PDB entry 5E18 | X-ray diffraction, 3.30 A resolution | chains D and G of the 9 polymer chains in the assembly

# Chain D
Protein: DNA-directed RNA polymerase subunit beta'
Source organism: Thermus thermophilus (strain HB8 / ATCC 27634 / DSM 579)
Notes: EC 2.7.7.6
Reference sequence: Q8RQE8 (RPOC_THET8); numbering as in UniProt (aligned over 1-1524)
Sequence (1524 residues; numbered 1 to 1524; the number before each row is that of its first residue):
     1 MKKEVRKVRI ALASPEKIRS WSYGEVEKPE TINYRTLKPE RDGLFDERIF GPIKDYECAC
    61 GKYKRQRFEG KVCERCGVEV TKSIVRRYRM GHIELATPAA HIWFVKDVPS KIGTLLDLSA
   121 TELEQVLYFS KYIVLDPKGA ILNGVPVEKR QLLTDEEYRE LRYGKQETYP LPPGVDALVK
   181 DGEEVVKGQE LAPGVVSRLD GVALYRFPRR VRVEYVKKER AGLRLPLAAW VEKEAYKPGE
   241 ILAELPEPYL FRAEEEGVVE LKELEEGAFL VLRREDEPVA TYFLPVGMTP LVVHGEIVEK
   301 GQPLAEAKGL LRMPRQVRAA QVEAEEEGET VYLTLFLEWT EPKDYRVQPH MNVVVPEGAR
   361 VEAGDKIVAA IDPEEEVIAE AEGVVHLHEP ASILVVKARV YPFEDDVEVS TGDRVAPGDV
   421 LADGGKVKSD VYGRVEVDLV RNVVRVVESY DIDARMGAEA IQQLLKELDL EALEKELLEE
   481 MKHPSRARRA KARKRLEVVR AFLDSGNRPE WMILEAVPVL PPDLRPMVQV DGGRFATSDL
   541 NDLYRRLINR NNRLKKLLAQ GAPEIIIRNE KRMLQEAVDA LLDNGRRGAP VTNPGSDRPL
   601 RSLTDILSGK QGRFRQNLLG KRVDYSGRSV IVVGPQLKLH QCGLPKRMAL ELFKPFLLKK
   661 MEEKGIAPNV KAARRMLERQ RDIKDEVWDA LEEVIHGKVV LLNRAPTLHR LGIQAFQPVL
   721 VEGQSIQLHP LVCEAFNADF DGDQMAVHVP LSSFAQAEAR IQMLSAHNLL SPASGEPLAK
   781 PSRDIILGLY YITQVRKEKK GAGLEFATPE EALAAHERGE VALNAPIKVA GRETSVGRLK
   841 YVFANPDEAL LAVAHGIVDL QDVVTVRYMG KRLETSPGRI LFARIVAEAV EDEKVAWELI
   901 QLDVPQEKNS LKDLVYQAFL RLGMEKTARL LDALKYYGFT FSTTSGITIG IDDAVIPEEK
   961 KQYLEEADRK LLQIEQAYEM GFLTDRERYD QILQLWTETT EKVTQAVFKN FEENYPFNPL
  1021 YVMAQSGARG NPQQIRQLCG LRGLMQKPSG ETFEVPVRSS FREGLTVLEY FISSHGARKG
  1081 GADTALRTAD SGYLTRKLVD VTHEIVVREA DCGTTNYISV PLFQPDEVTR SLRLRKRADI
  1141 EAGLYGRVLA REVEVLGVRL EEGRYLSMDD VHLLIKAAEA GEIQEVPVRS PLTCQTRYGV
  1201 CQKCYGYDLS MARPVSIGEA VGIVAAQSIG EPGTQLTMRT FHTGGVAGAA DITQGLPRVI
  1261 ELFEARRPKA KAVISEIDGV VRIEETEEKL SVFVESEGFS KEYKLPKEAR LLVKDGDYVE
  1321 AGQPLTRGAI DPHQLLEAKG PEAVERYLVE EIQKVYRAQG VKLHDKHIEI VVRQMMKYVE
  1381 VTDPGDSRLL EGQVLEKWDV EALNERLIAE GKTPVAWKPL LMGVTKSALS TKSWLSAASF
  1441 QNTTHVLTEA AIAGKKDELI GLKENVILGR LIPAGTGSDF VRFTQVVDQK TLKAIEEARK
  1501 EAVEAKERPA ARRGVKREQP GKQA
Unresolved in the structure: 1-2, 1238-1251, 1503-1524
Metal / ion sites: Zn2+ site 1: Cys-58, Cys-60, Cys-73, Cys-76; Mg2+ site 1: Asp-739, Asp-741, Asp-743 (shared with 1 residue of chain I); Mg2+ site 2 near Lys-840 (its only coordinating residue here); Zn2+ site 2: Cys-1112, Cys-1194, Cys-1201, Cys-1204

# Chain G
Molecule: 21-nt DNA strand
Sequence (21 nucleotides; numbered 1 to 21; the number before each row is that of its first residue):
     1 CCTGCATCCG TGAGTCGAGG G
Unresolved in the structure: 1-3

# Interface between chain D and chain G
Contacting residue pairs - 18 pairs, chain D then chain G:
  Arg-586(D) / DG10(G)  salt bridge to the phosphate
  Lys-610(D) / DG14(G)  salt bridge to the phosphate
  Lys-610(D) / DT15(G)  salt bridge to the phosphate
  Arg-615(D) / DA13(G)  salt bridge to the phosphate
  Arg-615(D) / DT15(G)  salt bridge to the phosphate
  Arg-622(D) / DG17(G)  salt bridge to the phosphate
  Arg-628(D) / DG17(G)  sugar contact
  Ala-705(D) / DC16(G)  sugar contact
  Pro-706(D) / DT15(G)  base contact
  Ala-1089(D) / DG14(G)  sugar contact
  Gly-1092(D) / DG14(G)  sugar contact
  Tyr-1093(D) / DG12(G)  sugar contact
  Tyr-1093(D) / DA13(G)  sugar contact
  Tyr-1093(D) / DG14(G)  sugar contact
  Gln-1441(D) / DG12(G)  phosphate contact
  Asn-1442(D) / DT11(G)  phosphate contact
  Asn-1442(D) / DG12(G)  hydrogen bond to the phosphate
  Thr-1443(D) / DG12(G)  phosphate contact
Interface residues without a listed pair, chain D (14 interface residues in all): Thr-1088

# In short
Chain D and chain G form an interface of 14 and 8 residues respectively; the contacts include 1 hydrogen bond
and 6 salt bridges. Polar pairs include Asn-1442(D)/DG12(G), Arg-586(D)/DG10(G) and Lys-610(D)/DG14(G).
Cys-58(D), Cys-60(D), Cys-73(D) and Cys-76(D) form the Zn2+ site 1.
Chain D is DNA-directed RNA polymerase subunit beta' (Thermus thermophilus (strain HB8 / ATCC 27634 / DSM
579)) and chain G is a 21-nt DNA strand; the structure, T. thermophilus transcription initiation complex
having a YYY discriminator sequence and a nontemplate-strand length corresponding to ..., was determined by
X-ray diffraction (same publication as 5E17).
